1OJX - chains C and D of the 5 polymer chains in the assembly; structure by X-ray diffraction, 1.90 A resolution.

Chain C (and D):
Molecule: Fructose-bisphosphate aldolase class I
Organism: Thermoproteus tenax
Notes: EC 4.1.2.13; chain D of this document is another copy of the same molecule, construct and numbering; everything in this record applies to it too
UniProt: P58315 (ALF1_THETE); residues 1-263 here = UniProt positions 1-263
Amino-acid sequence (263 residues; row label = number of the first residue in the row):
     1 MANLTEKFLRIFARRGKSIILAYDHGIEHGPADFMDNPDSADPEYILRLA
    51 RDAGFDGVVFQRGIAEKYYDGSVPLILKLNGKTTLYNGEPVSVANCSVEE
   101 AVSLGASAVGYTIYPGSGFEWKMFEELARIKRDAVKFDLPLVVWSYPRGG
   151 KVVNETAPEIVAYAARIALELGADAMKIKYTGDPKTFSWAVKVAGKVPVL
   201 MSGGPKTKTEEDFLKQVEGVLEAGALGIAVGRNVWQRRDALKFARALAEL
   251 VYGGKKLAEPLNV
Unresolved in the structure: 1-2, 254-263
Curated features (UniProtKB/Swiss-Prot):
  - active site: Tyr146 (Proton donor), Lys177 (Schiff-base intermediate with dihydroxyacetone-P)
  - binding site (substrate): Asp24, His25, His29, Asp33, Trp144, Arg148, Lys177 to Lys179, Ser202 to Gly204, Gly231, Arg232
  - mutagenesis: Trp144 (W144E: Loss of FBP aldolase activity; when associated with F-146), Tyr146 (Y146F: The catalytic activity is at least 3-fold lower than for the wild-type. Loss of FBP aldolase activity; when associated with E-144)

How chain C and chain D interact:
Contacting residue pairs (67):
  Tyr23(C) with Arg166(D), hydrogen bond
  Gly26(C) with Tyr163(D); Arg166(D); Glu170(D)
  Ile27(C) with Tyr163(D), hydrogen bond (backbone-side chain); Glu170(D); Leu171(D), hydrophobic
  Glu28(C) with Tyr163(D), hydrogen bond (backbone-side chain)
  His29(C) with Tyr163(D), hydrogen bond (backbone-side chain)
  Gly30(C) with Tyr163(D), hydrogen bond (backbone-side chain)
  Pro31(C) with Ala162(D); Tyr163(D); Trp189(D); Val193(D), hydrophobic
  Phe34(C) with Arg166(D)
  Met35(C) with Trp189(D), hydrophobic
  Ala41(C) with Arg166(D), hydrogen bond (backbone-side chain)
  Glu44(C) with Lys196(D), salt bridge
  Gln61(C) with Glu170(D)
  Arg62(C) with Lys131(D); Glu170(D); Leu171(D)
  Gly63(C) with Leu169(D); Glu170(D), hydrogen bond (backbone-backbone); Gly172(D)
  Ile64(C) with Leu169(D), hydrophobic; Glu170(D)
  Glu66(C) with Lys131(D), salt bridge
  Lys67(C) with Thr5(D); Gly172(D); Ala173(D), hydrogen bond (side chain-backbone); Asp174(D), salt bridge; Lys196(D); Val197(D)
  Tyr68(C) with Gly195(D); Lys196(D), hydrogen bond (side chain-backbone)
  Gly81(C) with Phe124(D)
  Lys82(C) with Glu120(D)
  Thr83(C) with Gly116(D); Glu120(D), hydrogen bond; Tyr163(D); Ile167(D)
  Thr84(C) with Lys151(D), hydrogen bond (backbone-side chain); Tyr163(D), hydrogen bond (backbone-side chain)
  Leu85(C) with Gly116(D); Gly150(D); Lys151(D), hydrogen bond (backbone-backbone); Ile160(D), hydrophobic; Tyr163(D), hydrophobic
  Tyr86(C) with Gly116(D); Ser117(D); Gly118(D); Glu120(D); Lys151(D), hydrogen bond (backbone-side chain)
  Asn87(C) with Gly150(D); Lys151(D), hydrogen bond
  Val91(C) with Trp121(D)
  Val93(C) with Trp121(D); Phe124(D), hydrophobic; Glu125(D)
  Ala94(C) with Ala128(D)
  Asn95(C) with Ala128(D); Leu171(D)
  Ser97(C) with Arg132(D)
  Glu99(C) with Arg132(D), salt bridge
  Glu100(C) with Arg132(D)
  Lys122(C) with Trp121(D)
Other interface residues (no listed pair), chain C (36 interface residues in all): Pro38, Cys96, Phe119
Other interface residues (no listed pair), chain D (34 interface residues in all): Pro115, Val135, Pro147, Val152, Lys192

Summary:
The interface between chain C and chain D involves 36 residues on one side and 34 on the other; the contacts
include 15 hydrogen bonds and 4 salt bridges. Among the polar pairs are Glu44(C)-Lys196(D), Glu66(C)-Lys131(D)
and Lys67(C)-Asp174(D).
Both chains are Fructose-bisphosphate aldolase class I (Thermoproteus tenax). Entry 1OJX (Crystal structure of
an Archaeal fructose 1,6-bisphosphate aldolase) was determined by X-ray diffraction together with 1OK4 and
1OK6 from the same study.
